4M90 - chain A; structure by X-ray diffraction, 1.60 A resolution.

[Chain A]
Molecule: Tumor suppressor candidate 3
From: Homo sapiens
UniProtKB: Q13454 (TUSC3_HUMAN); residues 3-153 here correspond to UniProt positions 44-194 (UniProt number = residue number + 41)
Sequence (161 residues; each row starts with the number of its first residue):
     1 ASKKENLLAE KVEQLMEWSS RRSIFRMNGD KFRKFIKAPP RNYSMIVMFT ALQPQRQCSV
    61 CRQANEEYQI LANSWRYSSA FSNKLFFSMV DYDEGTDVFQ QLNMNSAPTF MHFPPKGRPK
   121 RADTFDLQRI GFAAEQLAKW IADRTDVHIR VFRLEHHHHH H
Not modelled in the structure: 155-161
Disulfide bonds: C58-C61
Construct notes: expression tag (1-2, 154-161); engineered mutation S82 (Cys123 in Q13454)

[In short]
Chain A is Tumor suppressor candidate 3 (Homo sapiens); the structure, crystal structure of oxidized
hN33/Tusc3, was determined by X-ray diffraction, deposited together with 4M8G, 4M91 and 4M92.
